Entry 9GUI (X-ray diffraction, 3.00 A resolution); this record covers chains A and E of the 6 polymer chains in the assembly.

== Chain A ==
Protein: Global nitrogen regulator
From: Synechococcus elongatus PCC 7942
UniProt: P29283 (NTCA_SYNE7); residues 1-222 here = UniProt positions 1-222
Amino-acid sequence (222 residues; numbered 1 to 222; the number before each row is that of its first residue):
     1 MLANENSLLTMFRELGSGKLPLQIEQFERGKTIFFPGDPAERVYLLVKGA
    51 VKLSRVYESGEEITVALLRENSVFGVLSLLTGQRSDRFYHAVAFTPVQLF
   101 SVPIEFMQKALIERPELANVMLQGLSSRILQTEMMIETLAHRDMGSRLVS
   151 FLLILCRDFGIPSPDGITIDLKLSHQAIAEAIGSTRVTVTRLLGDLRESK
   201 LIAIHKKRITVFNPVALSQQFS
Unresolved in the structure: 1-5, 220-222
Ligand contacts:
  - 2-oxoglutaric acid (AKG), molecule 1: Phe34, Leu53, Phe74, Gly75, Val76, Leu77, Arg87, Phe88, Tyr89, Arg128
  - 2-oxoglutaric acid (AKG), molecule 2: Ile129, Leu130, Glu133
From the paper describing this entry:
  - binding site for the 14-nt DNA strand (chain E): His175, Arg186, Val187, Thr190, Arg191, Arg197, Lys207
  - specificity-determining residues: Arg186, Val187, Thr190, Arg191
  - binding site for the 17-nt DNA strand: Arg191
  - mutagenesis - V187E: abolished binding to target DNA
  - self-association interface (contacts with another copy of this molecule); pairs are residue here / residue on that copy: Arg142-Glu61, Glu133, Glu137
  - binding site for 2-oxoglutaric acid: Glu133
  - allosteric site: Arg142

== Chain E ==
Molecule: 14-nt DNA strand
Sequence (14 nucleotides; row label = number of the first residue in the row):
     1 CATTTTTATGTATC
Unresolved in the structure: 1

== How chain A and chain E interact ==
Contacting residue pairs (14; chain A residue first):
  Ser174(A) with DT9(E), phosphate contact
  His175(A) with DT9(E), hydrogen bond to the phosphate; DG10(E), salt bridge to the phosphate
  Arg186(A) with DT9(E), base contact; DG10(E), hydrogen bond to the base; DT11(E), base contact
  Val187(A) with DT11(E), base contact; DA12(E), base contact
  Thr190(A) with DG10(E), phosphate contact; DT11(E), base contact
  Arg191(A) with DT13(E), base contact
  Arg197(A) with DG10(E), salt bridge to the phosphate
  Lys207(A) with DA8(E), hydrogen bond to the phosphate; DT9(E), salt bridge to the phosphate
Other interface residues (no listed pair), chain A (10 interface residues in all): Leu173, Gln176

== In short ==
10 residues of chain A and 6 residues of chain E are in contact; the contacts include 3 hydrogen bonds and 3
salt bridges. Polar contacts include Arg186(A)-DG10(E), His175(A)-DT9(E) and Lys207(A)-DA8(E). From the paper:
a binding site for the 14-nt DNA strand (chain E) at His175(A), Arg186(A) and Val187(A) among others; V187E of
chain A abolishes binding to target DNA.
Here chain A is Global nitrogen regulator (Synechococcus elongatus PCC 7942) and chain E is a 14-nt DNA
strand. Entry 9GUI (Crystal structure of transcription factor NtcA from Synechococcus elongatus in complex
with its target DNA) was determined by X-ray diffraction, deposited together with 9GQU, 9GUG, 9GUH, 9GUJ and
9GUK.
